PDB entry 8XBW | electron microscopy, 2.89 A resolution | chains E and F of the 5 polymer chains in the assembly

[Chain E]
Protein: Histone H3.1
From: Homo sapiens
UniProtKB: P68431 (H31_HUMAN); residues 0-135 here correspond to UniProt positions 1-136 (UniProt number = residue number + 1)
Amino-acid sequence (139 residues; row label = number of the first residue in the row; numbers below 1 keep their minus sign (Gly-3 is residue -3)):
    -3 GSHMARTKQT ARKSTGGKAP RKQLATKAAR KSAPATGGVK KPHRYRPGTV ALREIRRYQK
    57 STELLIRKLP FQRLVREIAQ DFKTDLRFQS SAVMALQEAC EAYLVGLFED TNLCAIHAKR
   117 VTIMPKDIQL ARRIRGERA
Unresolved in the structure: -3 to 37, 134-135
Construct notes: expression tag (-3 to -1)
Swiss-Prot annotation at these positions:
  - modified residue: Arg2 (Asymmetric dimethylarginine), Thr3 (Phosphothreonine), Lys4 (Allysine), Gln5 (5-glutamyl dopamine), Thr6 (Phosphothreonine), Arg8 (Citrulline), Lys9 (N6,N6,N6-trimethyllysine), Ser10 (ADP-ribosylserine), Thr11 (Phosphothreonine), Lys14 (N6-(2-hydroxyisobutyryl)lysine), Arg17 (Asymmetric dimethylarginine), Lys18 (N6-(2-hydroxyisobutyryl)lysine), Lys23 (N6-(2-hydroxyisobutyryl)lysine), Arg26 (Citrulline), Lys27 (N6,N6,N6-trimethyllysine), Ser28 (ADP-ribosylserine), Lys36 (N6,N6,N6-trimethyllysine), Lys37 (N6-methyllysine), Tyr41 (Phosphotyrosine), Lys56 (N6,N6,N6-trimethyllysine) and 8 more in UniProt
  - lipidation: Lys18 (N6-decanoyllysine)

[Chain F]
Protein: Histone H4
From: Homo sapiens
UniProtKB: P62805 (H4_HUMAN); residues 0-102 here correspond to UniProt positions 1-103 (UniProt number = residue number + 1)
Amino-acid sequence (106 residues; each row starts with the number of its first residue; numbers below 1 keep their minus sign (Gly-3 is residue -3)):
    -3 GSHMSGRGKG GKGLGKGGAK RHRKVLRDNI QGITKPAIRR LARRGGVKRI SGLIYEETRG
    57 VLKVFLENVI RDAVTYTEHA KRKTVTAMDV VYALKRQGRT LYGFGG
Unresolved in the structure: -3 to 17, 102
Construct notes: expression tag (-3 to -1)
Swiss-Prot annotation at these positions:
  - DNA-binding region: Lys16 to Lys20
  - modified residue: Ser1 (N-acetylserine), Arg3 (Asymmetric dimethylarginine), Lys5 (N6-(2-hydroxyisobutyryl)lysine), Lys8 (N6-(2-hydroxyisobutyryl)lysine), Lys12 (N6-(2-hydroxyisobutyryl)lysine), Lys16 (N6-(2-hydroxyisobutyryl)lysine), Lys20 (N6,N6,N6-trimethyllysine), Lys31 (N6-(2-hydroxyisobutyryl)lysine), Lys44 (N6-(2-hydroxyisobutyryl)lysine), Ser47 (Phosphoserine), Tyr51 (Phosphotyrosine), Lys59 (N6-(2-hydroxyisobutyryl)lysine), Lys77 (N6-(2-hydroxyisobutyryl)lysine), Lys79 (N6-(2-hydroxyisobutyryl)lysine), Thr80 (Phosphothreonine), Tyr88 (Phosphotyrosine), Lys91 (N6-(2-hydroxyisobutyryl)lysine)
  - cross-link (Glycyl lysine isopeptide (Lys-Gly)): Lys12 (interchain with G-Cter in SUMO2), Lys20 (interchain with G-Cter in SUMO2), Lys31 (interchain with G-Cter in SUMO2), Lys59 (interchain with G-Cter in SUMO2), Lys79 (interchain with G-Cter in SUMO2), Lys91 (interchain with G-Cter in SUMO2)

[How chain E and chain F interact]
Contacting residue pairs (103):
  Gly44(E) - Lys44(F)
  Ala47(E) - Arg39(F)
  Ala47(E) - Lys44(F)
  Glu50(E) - Arg39(F)  salt bridge
  Ile51(E) - Arg39(F)
  Ile51(E) - Gly42(F)
  Ile51(E) - Val43(F)
  Ile51(E) - Lys44(F)
  Tyr54(E) - Arg36(F)
  Tyr54(E) - Arg39(F)
  Tyr54(E) - Arg40(F)  hydrogen bond (backbone-side chain)
  Gln55(E) - Arg39(F)
  Gln55(E) - Arg40(F)  hydrogen bond (side chain-backbone)
  Gln55(E) - Gly42(F)
  Ser57(E) - Arg40(F)  hydrogen bond (backbone-side chain)
  Thr58(E) - Arg40(F)
  Glu59(E) - Arg40(F)  salt bridge
  Leu61(E) - Ala33(F)
  Leu61(E) - Arg36(F)  hydrogen bond (backbone-side chain)
  Leu61(E) - Leu37(F)
  Leu61(E) - Arg40(F)
  Ile62(E) - Ile29(F)  hydrophobic
  Ile62(E) - Leu37(F)  hydrophobic
  Arg63(E) - Arg36(F)
  Pro66(E) - Gly28(F)
  Arg69(E) - Asn25(F)  hydrogen bond (backbone-side chain)
  Leu70(E) - Asn25(F)
  Leu70(E) - Ile26(F)  hydrophobic
  Leu70(E) - Leu62(F)  hydrophobic
  Val71(E) - Ile66(F)
  Glu73(E) - Arg23(F)
  Glu73(E) - Asp24(F)
  Glu73(E) - Asn25(F)  hydrogen bond (side chain-backbone)
  Ile74(E) - Leu62(F)  hydrophobic
  Ile74(E) - Glu63(F)
  Ile74(E) - Ile66(F)  hydrophobic
  Ala75(E) - Ile66(F)  hydrophobic
  Phe78(E) - Glu63(F)
  Phe78(E) - Ile66(F)  hydrophobic
  Phe78(E) - Arg67(F)
  Lys79(E) - Val70(F)
  Lys79(E) - Glu74(F)  salt bridge
  Asp81(E) - Lys79(F)  salt bridge
  Leu82(E) - Val70(F)  hydrophobic
  Leu82(E) - Lys79(F)
  Arg83(E) - Lys79(F)  hydrogen bond (backbone-backbone)
  Arg83(E) - Thr80(F)
  Arg83(E) - Val81(F)  hydrogen bond (backbone-backbone)
  Phe84(E) - Thr80(F)
  Phe84(E) - Val81(F)
  Gln85(E) - Thr80(F)
  Gln85(E) - Val81(F)  hydrogen bond (backbone-backbone)
  Gln85(E) - Thr82(F)
  Gln85(E) - Ala83(F)  hydrogen bond (side chain-backbone)
  Ser87(E) - Ala83(F)
  Ser87(E) - Phe100(F)
  Ala88(E) - Val81(F)
  Ala88(E) - Thr82(F)
  Ala88(E) - Ala83(F)
  Ala88(E) - Val86(F)
  Met90(E) - Phe100(F)
  Ala91(E) - Val86(F)  hydrophobic
  Ala91(E) - Leu97(F)
  Ala91(E) - Phe100(F)
  Leu92(E) - Val65(F)  hydrophobic
  Leu92(E) - Val86(F)  hydrophobic
  Glu94(E) - Phe100(F)
  Ala95(E) - Leu90(F)  hydrophobic
  Cys96(E) - Phe61(F)  hydrophobic
  Cys96(E) - Leu62(F)  hydrophobic
  Glu97(E) - Leu37(F)
  Tyr99(E) - Val57(F)
  Tyr99(E) - Phe61(F)  hydrophobic
  Tyr99(E) - Arg95(F)
  Leu100(E) - Leu37(F)  hydrophobic
  Leu100(E) - Leu58(F)  hydrophobic
  Val101(E) - Leu37(F)
  Val101(E) - Arg40(F)
  Val101(E) - Gly41(F)
  Leu103(E) - Val57(F)  hydrophobic
  Phe104(E) - Ile34(F)  hydrophobic
  Phe104(E) - Leu37(F)
  Phe104(E) - Ala38(F)  hydrophobic
  Phe104(E) - Val43(F)
  Phe104(E) - Thr54(F)
  Glu105(E) - Gly41(F)
  Asn108(E) - Gly42(F)  hydrogen bond (side chain-backbone)
  Asn108(E) - Val43(F)
  Val117(E) - Arg45(F)
  Thr118(E) - Arg45(F)  hydrogen bond
  Thr118(E) - Ile46(F)
  Thr118(E) - Ser47(F)
  Ile119(E) - Val43(F)  hydrophobic
  Ile119(E) - Arg45(F)  hydrogen bond (backbone-backbone)
  Ile119(E) - Ser47(F)  hydrogen bond (backbone-backbone)
  Ile119(E) - Ile50(F)
  Met120(E) - Ser47(F)
  Met120(E) - Ile50(F)
  Pro121(E) - Leu49(F)  hydrophobic
  Pro121(E) - Ile50(F)
  Ile124(E) - Ile50(F)  hydrophobic
  Gln125(E) - Glu53(F)  hydrogen bond
  Arg128(E) - Val57(F)
Interface residues without a listed pair, chain E (53 interface residues in all): Leu48, Phe67, Ala98
Interface residues without a listed pair, chain F (47 interface residues in all): Lys59, Thr73, Arg78

[Summary]
The interface between chain E and chain F involves 53 residues on one side and 47 on the other; the contacts
include 15 hydrogen bonds and 4 salt bridges. Polar pairs include Glu50(E)-Arg39(F), Glu59(E)-Arg40(F) and
Lys79(E)-Glu74(F).
Chain E is Histone H3.1 and chain F is Histone H4, both from Homo sapiens; the structure, The cryo-EM
structure of the RAD51 N-terminal lobe domain bound to the histone H4 tail of ..., was determined by electron
microscopy (same publication as 8JND, 8JNE, 8JNF, 8XBT and 8XBU).
